PDB entry 1LEW | X-ray diffraction, 2.30 A resolution | chains A and B

# Chain A
Molecule: Mitogen-activated protein kinase 14
From: Mus musculus
Notes: EC 2.7.11.24
UniProtKB: P47811 (MK14_MOUSE); residue numbers follow UniProt; this construct covers 1-360
Sequence (360 residues; numbered 1 to 360; the number before each row is that of its first residue):
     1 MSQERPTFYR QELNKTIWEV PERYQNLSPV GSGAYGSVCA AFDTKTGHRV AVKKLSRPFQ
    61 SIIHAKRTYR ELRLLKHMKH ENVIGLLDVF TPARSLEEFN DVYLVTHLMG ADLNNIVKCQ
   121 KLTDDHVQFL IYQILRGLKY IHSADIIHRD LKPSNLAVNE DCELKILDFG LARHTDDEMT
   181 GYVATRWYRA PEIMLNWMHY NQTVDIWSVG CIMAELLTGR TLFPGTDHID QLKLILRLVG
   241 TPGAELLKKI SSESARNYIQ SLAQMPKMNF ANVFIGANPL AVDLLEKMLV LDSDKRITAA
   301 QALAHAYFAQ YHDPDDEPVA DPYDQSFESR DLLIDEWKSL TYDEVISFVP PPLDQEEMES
Disordered / not traced: 1-4, 174-182, 355-360

# Chain B
Molecule: Myocyte-specific enhancer factor 2A
UniProtKB: Q02078 (MEF2A_HUMAN); residues 1-12 here correspond to UniProt positions 269-280 (UniProt number = residue number + 268)
Sequence (12 residues; numbered 1 to 12; the number before each row is that of its first residue):
     1 RKPDLRVVIP PS
Disordered / not traced: 1, 12

# How chain A and chain B interact
Pairs across the interface - 25 pairs, chain A then chain B:
  Gly110(A) - Ile9(B)
  Ala111(A) - Ile9(B)  hydrophobic
  Ala111(A) - Pro10(B)
  Asn115(A) - Pro10(B)
  Ile116(A) - Val7(B)  hydrophobic
  Ile116(A) - Val8(B)
  Ile116(A) - Ile9(B)  hydrophobic
  Cys119(A) - Pro10(B)  hydrophobic
  Gln120(A) - Val7(B)
  Gln120(A) - Val8(B)  hydrogen bond (side chain-backbone)
  Asp125(A) - Leu5(B)
  His126(A) - Arg6(B)  hydrogen bond (side chain-backbone)
  His126(A) - Val7(B)
  Phe129(A) - Pro3(B)  hydrophobic
  Phe129(A) - Leu5(B)  hydrophobic
  Val158(A) - Ile9(B)
  Asn159(A) - Ile9(B)
  Glu160(A) - Arg6(B)  hydrogen bond (backbone-side chain)
  Glu160(A) - Val7(B)  hydrogen bond (backbone-backbone)
  Glu160(A) - Ile9(B)  hydrogen bond (side chain-backbone)
  Asp161(A) - Leu5(B)
  Asp161(A) - Arg6(B)  salt bridge
  Cys162(A) - Leu5(B)  hydrophobic
  Tyr311(A) - Pro3(B)  hydrophobic
  Tyr311(A) - Leu5(B)

# Summary
Chain A and chain B form an interface of 15 and 7 residues respectively, with 5 hydrogen bonds and 1 salt
bridge. Polar contacts include Asp161(A)-Arg6(B), Gln120(A)-Val8(B) and His126(A)-Arg6(B).
Here chain A is Mitogen-activated protein kinase 14 (Mus musculus) and chain B is Myocyte-specific enhancer
factor 2A. Entry 1LEW (Crystal structure of map kinase P38 complexed to the docking site on its nuclear
substrate MEF2A) was determined by X-ray diffraction (same publication as 1LEZ).
